6Z27 - chains H and M of the 3 polymer chains in the assembly; structure by X-ray diffraction, 2.10 A resolution.

# Chain H
Molecule: Reaction center protein H chain
Organism: Rhodobacter sphaeroides
UniProt: P0C0Y7 (RCEH_RHOSH); residue numbers follow UniProt; this construct covers 1-250
Chain sequence (250 residues; each row starts with the number of its first residue):
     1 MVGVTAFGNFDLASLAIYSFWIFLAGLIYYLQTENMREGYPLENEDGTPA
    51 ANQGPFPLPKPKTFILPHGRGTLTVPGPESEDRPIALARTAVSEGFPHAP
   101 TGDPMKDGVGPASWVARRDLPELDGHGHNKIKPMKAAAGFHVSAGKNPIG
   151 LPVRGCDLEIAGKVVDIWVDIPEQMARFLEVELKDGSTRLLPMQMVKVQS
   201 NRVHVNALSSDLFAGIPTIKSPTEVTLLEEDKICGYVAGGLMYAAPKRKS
Disordered / not traced: 1-8, 249-250

# Chain M
Molecule: Reaction center protein M chain
Organism: Rhodobacter sphaeroides
UniProt: P0C0Y9 (RCEM_RHOSH); residues 1-302 here correspond to UniProt positions 2-303 (UniProt number = residue number + 1)
Chain sequence (302 residues; row label = number of the first residue in the row):
     1 AEYQNIFTQVQVRGPADLGMTEDVNLANRSGVGPFSTLLGWFGNAQLGPI
    51 YLGSLGVLSLFSGLMWFFTIGIWFWYQAGWNPAVFLRDLFFFSLEPPAPE
   101 YGLSFAAPLKEGGLWLIASFFMFVAVWSWWGRTYLRAQALGMGKHTAWAF
   151 LSAIWLWMVLGFIRPILMGSWSEAVPYGIFSHLDWTNNFSLVHGNLFYNP
   201 FHGLSIAFLYGSALLFAMHGATILAVSRFGGERELEQIADRGTAAERAAL
   251 FWRWTMGFNATMEGIHRWAIWMAVLVTLTGGIGILLSGTVVDNWYVWGQN
   301 HG
Differences from the reference sequence: engineered mutation T8 (Ser9 in P0C0Y9)
Bound ions: Fe ion: H219, E234, H266 (shared with 2 residues of chain L)
Residues lining bound ligands:
  - bacteriochlorophyll a (BCL), molecule 1: W66, F67, L89, M122, W157, L160, V175, I179, H182, L183, W185, T186
  - bacteriochlorophyll a (BCL), molecule 2: W66, M122, V126, F150, A153, I154, L156, W157, L160, W185, T186, N187, F189, S190, N195, L196, F197, H202, S205, I206, L209, Y210, V276, T277, G280, G281, I284
  - bacteriochlorophyll a (BCL), molecule 3: T186, F197, L209, Y210
  - bacteriochlorophyll a (BCL), molecule 4: F197, H202, G203, I206, A207, Y210, G211, L214
  - bacteriopheophytin a (BPH), molecule 1: S59, L60, G63, L64, W66, F67, A125, V126, W129, T133, T146, A149, F150, A153, A273, V274, T277
  - bacteriopheophytin a (BPH), molecule 2: Y210, A213, L214, A217, M218, W252, T255, M256
  - ubiquinone-10 (U10): L214, L215, M218, H219, T222, I223, A245, A248, A249, W252, M256, F258, N259, A260, T261, M262, I265, W268, M272
UniProt features mapped onto this chain:
  - binding site ((7R,8Z)-bacteriochlorophyll b): H182, H202
  - binding site (Fe cation): H219, E234, H266
  - binding site (a ubiquinone): W252

# How chain H and chain M interact
Pairs across the interface - 123 pairs, chain H then chain M:
  F10(H) - H301(M)
  D11(H) - V290(M)
  D11(H) - W297(M)  hydrogen bond
  D11(H) - H301(M)  salt bridge
  A13(H) - L286(M)  hydrophobic
  A13(H) - V291(M)  hydrophobic
  A13(H) - W297(M)
  S14(H) - W297(M)
  S14(H) - H301(M)  hydrogen bond
  A16(H) - F201(M)
  I17(H) - P200(M)  hydrophobic
  I17(H) - F201(M)  hydrophobic
  I17(H) - L204(M)  hydrophobic
  F20(H) - F201(M)  hydrophobic
  F20(H) - L204(M)  hydrophobic
  F20(H) - L275(M)  hydrophobic
  F20(H) - T279(M)
  W21(H) - L204(M)  hydrophobic
  F23(H) - W271(M)  hydrophobic
  L24(H) - F208(M)  hydrophobic
  L24(H) - L275(M)  hydrophobic
  L27(H) - W271(M)
  L27(H) - L275(M)  hydrophobic
  Y30(H) - R267(M)
  L31(H) - R267(M)
  L31(H) - W268(M)  hydrophobic
  L31(H) - W271(M)
  Q32(H) - F258(M)
  E34(H) - R267(M)  salt bridge
  N35(H) - N259(M)
  N35(H) - A260(M)
  N35(H) - T261(M)  hydrogen bond (side chain-backbone)
  N35(H) - G264(M)
  N35(H) - I265(M)  hydrogen bond (side chain-backbone)
  N35(H) - W268(M)
  E38(H) - I238(M)
  E38(H) - R241(M)  salt bridge
  E38(H) - T261(M)
  Y40(H) - R253(M)  hydrogen bond
  L42(H) - R253(M)
  K62(H) - E263(M)  salt bridge
  K62(H) - R267(M)
  F64(H) - I238(M)  hydrophobic
  F64(H) - E263(M)
  L66(H) - A239(M)  hydrophobic
  L73(H) - I238(M)
  L73(H) - A239(M)
  E79(H) - R241(M)  salt bridge
  P111(H) - R247(M)  hydrogen bond (backbone-side chain)
  A112(H) - R247(M)
  S113(H) - T243(M)
  S113(H) - R247(M)  hydrogen bond (backbone-side chain)
  V115(H) - R241(M)
  V115(H) - G242(M)
  V115(H) - T243(M)
  V115(H) - E246(M)
  R117(H) - E236(M)  hydrogen bond (side chain-backbone)
  R117(H) - Q237(M)
  R117(H) - D240(M)  hydrogen bond (side chain-backbone)
  R117(H) - R241(M)
  R117(H) - G242(M)
  R118(H) - E236(M)  salt bridge
  R118(H) - D240(M)  salt bridge
  E122(H) - R233(M)  salt bridge
  E122(H) - E236(M)
  G125(H) - M20(M)
  H126(H) - M20(M)
  I131(H) - R233(M)
  M134(H) - V12(M)  hydrophobic
  A138(H) - P15(M)
  G139(H) - R13(M)
  G139(H) - G14(M)
  F140(H) - R13(M)
  F140(H) - G14(M)
  H141(H) - V12(M)
  H141(H) - R13(M)  hydrogen bond (backbone-backbone)
  V142(H) - V10(M)  hydrophobic
  V142(H) - Q11(M)
  S143(H) - Q11(M)  hydrogen bond (backbone-backbone)
  S143(H) - V12(M)  hydrogen bond (side chain-backbone)
  S143(H) - R13(M)
  A144(H) - V10(M)
  A144(H) - Q11(M)  hydrogen bond (backbone-backbone)
  A144(H) - W41(M)  hydrophobic
  G145(H) - Q9(M)
  G145(H) - W41(M)
  K146(H) - V10(M)
  V169(H) - V12(M)  hydrophobic
  P172(H) - D17(M)
  E173(H) - N44(M)
  Q174(H) - V12(M)
  Q174(H) - R13(M)
  Q174(H) - G14(M)  hydrogen bond (side chain-backbone)
  Q174(H) - P15(M)  hydrogen bond (side chain-backbone)
  M175(H) - V12(M)
  M175(H) - E232(M)
  A176(H) - V10(M)
  A176(H) - V12(M)
  R177(H) - E232(M)  salt bridge
  R177(H) - R233(M)
  M193(H) - Q9(M)
  Q194(H) - Y3(M)
  Q194(H) - N5(M)
  Q194(H) - S227(M)
  Q194(H) - R228(M)
  M195(H) - R228(M)
  V196(H) - Y3(M)
  V196(H) - Q9(M)  hydrogen bond (backbone-side chain)
  K197(H) - Q9(M)
  V198(H) - Q9(M)  hydrogen bond (backbone-side chain)
  N206(H) - E2(M)
  L227(H) - R233(M)
  L227(H) - E236(M)
  L227(H) - D240(M)
  E230(H) - R233(M)  salt bridge
  D231(H) - G242(M)
  D231(H) - T243(M)  hydrogen bond (side chain-backbone)
  C234(H) - R228(M)  hydrogen bond (side chain-backbone)
  C234(H) - F229(M)
  G235(H) - R247(M)
  A238(H) - F229(M)  hydrophobic
  L241(H) - E2(M)
  L241(H) - R228(M)
Other interface residues (no listed pair), chain H (75 interface residues in all): L12, I28, R37, G39, E81, G110, W114, K130, P148, P192
Other interface residues (no listed pair), chain M (57 interface residues in all): A16, G19, F35, T37, W294, N300

# Overview
Chain H and chain M form an interface of 75 and 57 residues respectively, with 19 hydrogen bonds and 10 salt
bridges. Among the polar pairs are D11(H)-H301(M), E34(H)-R267(M) and E38(H)-R241(M). Chain M binds 4 copies
of bacteriochlorophyll a, bacteriopheophytin a and ubiquinone-10.
Here chain H is Reaction center protein H chain and chain M is Reaction center protein M chain, both from
Rhodobacter sphaeroides. Entry 6Z27 (Photosynthetic Reaction Center From Rhodobacter Sphaeroides strain RV LCP
crystallization) was determined by X-ray diffraction together with 6Z02 and 6Z1J from the same study.
